PDB entry 3FKI | X-ray diffraction, 3.88 A resolution | chains B and J of the 12 polymer chains in the assembly

== Chain B ==
Protein: DNA-directed RNA polymerase II subunit RPB2
Source organism: Saccharomyces cerevisiae
Notes: EC 2.7.7.6
UniProt: P08518 (RPB2_YEAST); residues 1-1224 here = UniProt positions 1-1224
Amino-acid sequence (1224 residues; each row starts with the number of its first residue):
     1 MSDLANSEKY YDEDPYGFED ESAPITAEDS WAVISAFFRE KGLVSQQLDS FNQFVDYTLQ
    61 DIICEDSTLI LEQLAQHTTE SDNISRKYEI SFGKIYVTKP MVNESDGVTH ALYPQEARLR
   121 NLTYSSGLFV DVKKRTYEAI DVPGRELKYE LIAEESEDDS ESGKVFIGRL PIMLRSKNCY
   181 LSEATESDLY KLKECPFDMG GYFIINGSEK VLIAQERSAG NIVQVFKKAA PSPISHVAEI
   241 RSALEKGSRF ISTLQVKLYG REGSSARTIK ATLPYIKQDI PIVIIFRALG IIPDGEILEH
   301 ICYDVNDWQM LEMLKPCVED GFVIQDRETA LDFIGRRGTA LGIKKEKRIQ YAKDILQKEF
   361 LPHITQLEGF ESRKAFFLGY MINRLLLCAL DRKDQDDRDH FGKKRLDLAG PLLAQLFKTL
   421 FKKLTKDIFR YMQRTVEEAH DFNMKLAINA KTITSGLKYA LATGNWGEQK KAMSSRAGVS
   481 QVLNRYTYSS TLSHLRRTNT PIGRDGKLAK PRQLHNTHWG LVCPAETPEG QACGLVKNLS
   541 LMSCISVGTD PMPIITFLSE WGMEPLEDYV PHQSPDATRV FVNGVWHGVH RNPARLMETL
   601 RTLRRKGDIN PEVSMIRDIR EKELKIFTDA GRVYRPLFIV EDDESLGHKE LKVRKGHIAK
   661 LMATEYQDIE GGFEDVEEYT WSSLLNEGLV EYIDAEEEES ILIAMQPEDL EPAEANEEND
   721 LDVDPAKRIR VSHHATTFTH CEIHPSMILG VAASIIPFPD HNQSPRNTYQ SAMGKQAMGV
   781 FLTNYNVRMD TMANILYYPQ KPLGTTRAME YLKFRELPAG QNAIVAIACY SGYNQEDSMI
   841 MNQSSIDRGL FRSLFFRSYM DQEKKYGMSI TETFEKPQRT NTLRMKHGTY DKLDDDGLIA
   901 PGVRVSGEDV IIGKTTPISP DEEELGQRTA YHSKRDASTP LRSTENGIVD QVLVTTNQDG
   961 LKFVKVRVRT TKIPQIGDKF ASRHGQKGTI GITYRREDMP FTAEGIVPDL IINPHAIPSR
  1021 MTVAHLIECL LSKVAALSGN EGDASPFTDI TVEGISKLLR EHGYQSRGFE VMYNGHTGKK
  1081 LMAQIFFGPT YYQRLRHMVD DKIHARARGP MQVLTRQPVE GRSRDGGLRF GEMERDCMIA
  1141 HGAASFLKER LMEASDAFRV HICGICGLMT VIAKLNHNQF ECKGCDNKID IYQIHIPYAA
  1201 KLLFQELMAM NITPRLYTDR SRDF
Not modelled in the structure: 1-19, 72-89, 135-163, 337-345, 670-677, 717-719, 920-932
Ion coordination: Zn2+: Cys-1163, Cys-1166, Cys-1182, Cys-1185

== Chain J ==
Protein: DNA-directed RNA polymerases I, II, and III subunit RPABC5
Source organism: Saccharomyces cerevisiae
UniProt: P22139 (RPAB5_YEAST); residue numbers follow UniProt; this construct covers 1-70
Amino-acid sequence (70 residues; row label = number of the first residue in the row):
     1 MIVPVRCFSC GKVVGDKWES YLNLLQEDEL DEGTALSRLG LKRYCCRRMI LTHVDLIEKF
    61 LRYNPLEKRD
Not modelled in the structure: 67-70
Ion coordination: Zn2+: Cys-7, Cys-10, Cys-45
Swiss-Prot annotation at these positions:
  - binding site (Zn(2+)): Cys-7, Cys-10, Cys-45, Cys-46
  - cross-link: Lys-59 (Glycyl lysine isopeptide (Lys-Gly) (interchain with G-Cter in ubiquitin))

== Interface between chain B and chain J ==
Contacting residue pairs - 64 pairs, chain B then chain J:
  Ser-187(B) with Arg-62(J)
  Tyr-190(B) with Lys-59(J); Arg-62(J); Tyr-63(J)
  Lys-191(B) with Asn-64(J)
  Glu-194(B) with Tyr-63(J)
  Cys-195(B) with Tyr-63(J)
  Val-780(B) with Leu-56(J), hydrophobic
  Thr-783(B) with Phe-60(J); Tyr-63(J), hydrogen bond
  Asn-784(B) with Tyr-63(J), hydrogen bond (backbone-side chain)
  Tyr-785(B) with Met-1(J); Phe-60(J), hydrophobic
  Asn-786(B) with Phe-60(J)
  Tyr-797(B) with Met-1(J)
  Tyr-798(B) with Met-1(J); Ile-2(J); Pro-4(J), hydrophobic; Phe-8(J), hydrophobic
  Pro-799(B) with His-53(J); Val-54(J); Leu-56(J), hydrophobic
  Gln-800(B) with Arg-48(J), hydrogen bond (side chain-backbone); Met-49(J), hydrogen bond; Thr-52(J); His-53(J)
  Lys-801(B) with Thr-52(J), hydrogen bond (backbone-backbone); Val-54(J)
  Arg-815(B) with Val-54(J)
  Glu-816(B) with Leu-56(J)
  Gln-821(B) with Phe-8(J)
  Asn-822(B) with Arg-48(J), hydrogen bond (backbone-side chain); Thr-52(J)
  Ala-823(B) with Arg-48(J)
  Ile-824(B) with Arg-48(J)
  Ser-845(B) with Phe-8(J), hydrogen bond (side chain-backbone); Ser-9(J)
  Arg-848(B) with Cys-7(J); Phe-8(J), hydrogen bond (side chain-backbone); Ser-9(J); Cys-10(J), hydrogen bond (side chain-backbone); Gly-11(J)
  Gly-849(B) with Phe-8(J)
  Leu-850(B) with Phe-8(J)
  Arg-996(B) with Ser-9(J); Cys-10(J), hydrogen bond (side chain-backbone)
  Ile-1006(B) with Arg-43(J); Tyr-44(J); Cys-45(J), hydrophobic
  Val-1007(B) with Ser-9(J)
  Asp-1009(B) with Ser-9(J); Arg-48(J), salt bridge
  Lys-1033(B) with Tyr-44(J)
  Ala-1035(B) with Leu-51(J)
  Ala-1036(B) with Tyr-44(J), hydrophobic; Arg-47(J)
  Leu-1037(B) with Tyr-44(J), hydrophobic; Arg-47(J)
  Ser-1038(B) with Gly-33(J), hydrogen bond (backbone-backbone)
  Gly-1039(B) with Glu-32(J); Leu-51(J)
  Tyr-1064(B) with Tyr-44(J)
  Glu-1070(B) with Tyr-44(J), hydrogen bond
  Phe-1087(B) with Tyr-44(J)
Other interface residues (no listed pair), chain B (49 interface residues in all): Lys-193, Pro-196, Ile-795, Leu-796, Leu-803, Leu-817, Pro-818, Asn-842, Ser-844, Glu-1004, Gly-1088

== Overview ==
49 residues of chain B and 26 residues of chain J are in contact, with 12 hydrogen bonds and 1 salt bridge.
Among the polar pairs are Asp-1009(B)/Arg-48(J), Thr-783(B)/Tyr-63(J) and Asn-784(B)/Tyr-63(J). From UniProt:
4 Zn2+-binding residues on chain J.
Chain B is DNA-directed RNA polymerase II subunit RPB2 and chain J is DNA-directed RNA polymerases I, II, and
III subunit RPABC5, both from Saccharomyces cerevisiae; the structure, 12-Subunit RNA Polymerase II Refined
with Zn-SAD data, was determined by X-ray diffraction.
